Entry 4EVC (X-ray diffraction, 2.40 A resolution); this record covers chain A.

[Chain A]
Name: Neutrophil-activating protein
Organism: Helicobacter pylori
UniProtKB: G1UIZ3 (G1UIZ3_HELPX); residues 1-144 here = UniProt positions 1-144
Chain sequence (164 residues; each row starts with the number of its first residue; numbers below 1 keep their minus sign (Met-19 is residue -19)):
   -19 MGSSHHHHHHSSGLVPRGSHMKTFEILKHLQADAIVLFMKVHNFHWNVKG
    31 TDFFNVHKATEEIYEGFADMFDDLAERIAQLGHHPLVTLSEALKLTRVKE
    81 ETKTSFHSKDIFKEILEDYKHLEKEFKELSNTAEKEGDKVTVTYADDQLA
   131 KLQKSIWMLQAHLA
Unresolved in the structure: -19 to 1
Sequence notes: expression tag (-19 to 0)
Bound ions: Cd2+ site 1 near His9 (its only coordinating residue here); Cd2+ site 2 near His25 (its only coordinating residue here); Cd2+ site 3 near His37 (its only coordinating residue here); Cd2+ site 4: Glu42, Glu45; Cd2+ site 5: Asp49, Asp53; Cd2+ site 6 near His63 (its only coordinating residue here); Cd2+ site 7 near His64 (its only coordinating residue here); Cd2+ site 8 near Asp90 (its only coordinating residue here); Cd2+ site 9: Glu94, Glu97; Cd2+ site 10 near His101 (its only coordinating residue here); Cd2+ site 11: Glu105, Glu108; Cd2+ site 12 near Ala144 (its only coordinating residue here)

[In short]
The Cd2+ site 4 is built by Glu42 and Glu45. Asp49 and Asp53 coordinate Cd2+ site 5.
Chain A is Neutrophil-activating protein (Helicobacter pylori); the structure, Crystal Structure HP-NAP from
strain YS39 cadmium loaded (Cocrystallization 50mM), was determined by X-ray diffraction together with 4EVB,
4EVD and 4EVE from the same study.
